Entry 3NAP (X-ray diffraction, 2.50 A resolution); this record covers chains B and C of the 3 polymer chains in the assembly.

# Chain B
Molecule: Capsid protein
Organism: Triatoma virus
Notes: fragment: vp2
UniProt: Q9QEY5 (Q9QEY5_9VIRU); residues 1-255 here = UniProt positions 1-255
Chain sequence (255 residues; numbered 1 to 255; the number before each row is that of its first residue):
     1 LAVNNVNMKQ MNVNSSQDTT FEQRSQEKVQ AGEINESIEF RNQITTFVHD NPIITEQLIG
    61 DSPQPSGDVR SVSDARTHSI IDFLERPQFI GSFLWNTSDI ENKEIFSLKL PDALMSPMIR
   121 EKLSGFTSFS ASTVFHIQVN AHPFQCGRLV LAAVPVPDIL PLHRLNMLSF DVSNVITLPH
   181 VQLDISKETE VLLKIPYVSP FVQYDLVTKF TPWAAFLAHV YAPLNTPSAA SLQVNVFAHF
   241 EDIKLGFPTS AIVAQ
Not modelled in the structure: 1-8

# Chain C
Molecule: Capsid protein
Organism: Triatoma virus
Notes: fragment: vp3
UniProt: Q9QEY5 (Q9QEY5_9VIRU); residues 1-285 here correspond to UniProt positions 313-597 (UniProt number = residue number + 312)
Chain sequence (285 residues; row label = number of the first residue in the row):
     1 SKPLTTIPPT IVVQRPSQYF NNADGVDQGL PLSLKYGNEV ILKTPFAGTS SDEMALEYVL
    61 KIPNYFSRFK YSSTSLPKQV LWTSPVHPQI IRNHVTVVDA PGQPTLLAYA TGFFKYWRGG
   121 LVYTFRFVKT NYHSGRVQIT FHPFVGYDDV MDSDGKIVRD EYVYRVVVDL RDQTEATLVV
   181 PFTSLTPYKV CADVFNSANR PKYNYEPRDF KVYDNTTDQF FTGTLCVSAL TPLVSSSAVV
   241 SSTIDVLVEV KASDDFEVAV PNTPLWLPVD SLTERPSLDG VPIAQ
Not modelled in the structure: 277-285
Differences from the reference sequence: conflict Met-54 (Val366 in Q9QEY5)

# Chain B / chain C interface
Pairs across the interface (52):
  Glu-101(B) / Tyr-65(C)  hydrogen bond
  Glu-101(B) / Arg-68(C)  salt bridge
  Glu-101(B) / Arg-92(C)  salt bridge
  Pro-143(B) / Thr-130(C)
  Pro-143(B) / Tyr-132(C)
  Phe-144(B) / Thr-130(C)
  Phe-144(B) / Tyr-132(C)  hydrophobic
  Phe-144(B) / Val-239(C)
  Phe-144(B) / Val-240(C)
  Gln-145(B) / Thr-130(C)
  Cys-146(B) / Val-128(C)
  Cys-146(B) / Lys-129(C)
  Cys-146(B) / Thr-130(C)
  Gly-147(B) / Val-128(C)
  Arg-148(B) / Arg-126(C)
  Arg-148(B) / Leu-247(C)
  His-163(B) / Val-269(C)
  His-163(B) / Asp-270(C)
  Met-167(B) / Gln-103(C)
  Phe-170(B) / Val-95(C)
  Phe-170(B) / Thr-96(C)
  Asp-171(B) / Arg-92(C)  salt bridge
  Val-172(B) / Tyr-65(C)  hydrophobic
  Ser-173(B) / Tyr-65(C)  hydrogen bond (side chain-backbone)
  Ser-173(B) / Arg-92(C)
  Ile-176(B) / Pro-63(C)
  Thr-177(B) / Ile-62(C)
  Thr-177(B) / Pro-63(C)
  Thr-177(B) / Leu-106(C)
  Gln-182(B) / Arg-126(C)  hydrogen bond
  Gln-182(B) / Glu-249(C)  hydrogen bond
  Asp-184(B) / Thr-174(C)
  Ser-186(B) / Lys-129(C)  hydrogen bond (side chain-backbone)
  Lys-187(B) / Asn-131(C)  hydrogen bond
  Lys-187(B) / Asp-172(C)  hydrogen bond (side chain-backbone)
  Lys-187(B) / Thr-174(C)
  Pro-196(B) / Gly-48(C)
  Val-198(B) / Ala-47(C)  hydrophobic
  Val-198(B) / Gly-48(C)
  Tyr-221(B) / Tyr-65(C)
  Tyr-221(B) / Leu-247(C)  hydrophobic
  Tyr-221(B) / Glu-249(C)  hydrogen bond
  Ala-222(B) / Val-128(C)  hydrophobic
  Ala-222(B) / Leu-247(C)  hydrophobic
  Pro-223(B) / Asp-245(C)
  Asn-225(B) / Ser-241(C)  hydrogen bond
  Asn-225(B) / Thr-243(C)  hydrogen bond (side chain-backbone)
  Asn-225(B) / Ile-244(C)
  Thr-226(B) / Ser-241(C)  hydrogen bond (backbone-side chain)
  Pro-227(B) / Val-239(C)
  Pro-227(B) / Val-240(C)
  Pro-227(B) / Ser-241(C)
Also at the interface, not in a pair above, chain B (28 interface residues in all): His-180
Also at the interface, not in a pair above, chain C (33 interface residues in all): Thr-105, His-133, Glu-175, Ser-237

# Summary
28 residues of chain B face 33 of chain C across their interface; the contacts include 11 hydrogen bonds and 3
salt bridges. Polar pairs include Glu-101(B)/Arg-68(C), Glu-101(B)/Arg-92(C) and Asp-171(B)/Arg-92(C).
Here chain B is Capsid protein and chain C is Capsid protein, both from Triatoma virus. Entry 3NAP (Structure
of Triatoma Virus (TrV)) was determined by X-ray diffraction.
